2YI8 - chain A; structure by X-ray diffraction, 2.30 A resolution.

== Chain A ==
Molecule: RNA-directed RNA polymerase
Source organism: Infectious pancreatic necrosis virus
Notes: EC 2.7.7.48, 2.7.7.49
UniProt: P22173 (RDRP_IPNVJ); residues 1-790 here = UniProt positions 1-790
Sequence (799 residues; each row starts with the number of its first residue):
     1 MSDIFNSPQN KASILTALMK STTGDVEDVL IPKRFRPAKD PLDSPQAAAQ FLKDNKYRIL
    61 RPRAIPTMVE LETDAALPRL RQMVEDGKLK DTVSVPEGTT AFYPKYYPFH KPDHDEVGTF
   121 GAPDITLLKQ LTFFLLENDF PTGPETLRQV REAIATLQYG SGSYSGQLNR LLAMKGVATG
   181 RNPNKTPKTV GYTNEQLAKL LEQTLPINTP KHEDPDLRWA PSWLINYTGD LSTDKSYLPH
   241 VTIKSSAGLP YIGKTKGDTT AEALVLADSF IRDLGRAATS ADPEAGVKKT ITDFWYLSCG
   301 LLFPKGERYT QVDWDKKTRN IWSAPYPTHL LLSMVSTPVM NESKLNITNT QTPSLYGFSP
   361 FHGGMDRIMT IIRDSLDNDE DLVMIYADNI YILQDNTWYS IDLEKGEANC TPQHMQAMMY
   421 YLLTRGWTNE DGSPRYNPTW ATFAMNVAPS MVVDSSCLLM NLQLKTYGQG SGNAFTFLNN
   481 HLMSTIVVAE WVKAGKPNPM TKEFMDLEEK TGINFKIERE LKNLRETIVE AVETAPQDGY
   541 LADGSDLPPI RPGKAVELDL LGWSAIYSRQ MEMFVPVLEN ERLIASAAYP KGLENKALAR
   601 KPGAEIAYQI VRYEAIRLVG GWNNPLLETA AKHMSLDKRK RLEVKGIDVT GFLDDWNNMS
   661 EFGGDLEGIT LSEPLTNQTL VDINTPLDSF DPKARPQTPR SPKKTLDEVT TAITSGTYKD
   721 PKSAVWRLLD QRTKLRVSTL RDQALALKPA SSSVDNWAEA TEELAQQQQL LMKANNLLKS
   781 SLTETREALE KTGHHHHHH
Disordered / not traced: 1-10, 20-30, 793-799
Differences from the reference sequence: expression tag (791-799)
Swiss-Prot annotation at these positions:
  - binding site (GTP): Gly248 to Thr255
Ion coordination: K+: Val177, Asn182, Asn184, Asn409, Gly512, Asn514
What the authors report for this chain:
  - K+ coordination: Val177, Asn182, Asn184, Asn409, Gly512, Asn514
  - conformationally variable residues (helix shift): Arg736 to Lys779
  - mutagenesis - N184S, D388N, S400A, D402N, N514H: abolished catalytic activity
  - catalytic residues: Asp388, Asp402 (proposed by the authors, not directly observed)
  - catalytic residues: Ser400
  - mutagenesis - S2A: unchanged catalytic activity (self-guanylylation activity)
  - mutagenesis - S2A: unchanged catalytic activity on RNA replication

== Summary ==
Val177, Asn182, Asn184, Asn409, Gly512 and Asn514 coordinate K+. UniProt lists 8 GTP-binding residues. The
paper reports catalytic residues Asp388, Asp402 and Ser400; N184S, D388N and S400A, among others, abolish
catalytic activity; 6 substitutions were tested in all.
Chain A is RNA-directed RNA polymerase (Infectious pancreatic necrosis virus); the structure, Structure of the
RNA polymerase VP1 from Infectious Pancreatic Necrosis Virus, was determined by X-ray diffraction, deposited
together with 2YI9, 2YIA and 2YIB.
